7A4I - chains AB and AC of the 240 polymer chains in the assembly; structure by electron microscopy, 7.04 A resolution (low resolution: residue-level contacts below are approximate; hydrogen-bond / salt-bridge calls are withheld).

== Chain AB (and AC) ==
Molecule: Antitermination protein N, 6,7-dimethyl-8-ribityllumazine synthase
From: Escherichia virus lambda
Notes: EC 2.5.1.78; chain AC of this document is another copy of the same molecule, construct and numbering; everything in this record applies to it too
UniProtKB: chimeric construct of P03045, O66529: residues 7-23 from P03045 (REGN_LAMBD) positions 6-22 (UniProt number = residue number - 1); residues 32-101 from O66529 positions 85-154 (UniProt number = residue number + 53); residues 114-197 from O66529 positions 1-84 (UniProt number = residue number - 113)
Sequence (197 residues; numbered 1 to 197; the number before each row is that of its first residue):
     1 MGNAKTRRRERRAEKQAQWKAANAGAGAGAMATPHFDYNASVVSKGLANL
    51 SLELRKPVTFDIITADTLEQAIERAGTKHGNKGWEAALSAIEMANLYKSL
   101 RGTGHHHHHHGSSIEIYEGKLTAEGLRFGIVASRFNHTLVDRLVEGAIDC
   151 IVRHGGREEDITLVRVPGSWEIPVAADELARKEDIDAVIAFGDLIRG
Disordered / not traced: 1-38, 197 (chain AC: 1-38, 196-197)
Sequence notes: cloning artifact (1-6); linker (24-31, 102-113); engineered mutation Asn39 (Ile92 in O66529), Val42 (Glu95 in O66529), Val58 (Ile111 in O66529), Asp61 (Gly114 in O66529), Ile62 (Val115 in O66529), Tyr97 (Phe150 in O66529), Ile114 (Met1 in O66529), Glu115 (Gln2 in O66529), Thr138 (Ala25 in O66529), Asp177 (Gly64 in O66529), Phe191 (Ile78 in O66529), Asp193 (Val80 in O66529)
UniProt features mapped onto this chain:
  - active site: His35 (Proton donor)
  - binding site ((2S)-2-hydroxy-3-oxobutyl phosphate): Ala32, Thr33, Arg74
  - binding site (5-amino-6-(D-ribitylamino)uracil): Phe60, Lys82, Phe135, Asn136, Ser169 to Glu171

== How chain AB and chain AC interact ==
Pairs across the interface (16; chain AB residue first):
  Trp84(AB) - Leu121(AC)
  Glu92(AB) - Arg153(AC)
  His107(AB) - Glu158(AC)
  Glu118(AB) - Arg153(AC)
  Gly119(AB) - Arg153(AC)
  Lys120(AB) - Val152(AC)
  Lys120(AB) - Arg153(AC)
  Leu121(AB) - Arg153(AC)
  Leu121(AB) - His154(AC)
  Val152(AB) - Lys120(AC)
  Arg153(AB) - Glu92(AC)
  Arg153(AB) - Glu118(AC)
  Arg153(AB) - Gly119(AC)
  Arg153(AB) - Lys120(AC)
  Arg153(AB) - Leu121(AC)
  His154(AB) - Leu121(AC)
Other interface residues (no listed pair), chain AB (12 interface residues in all): Thr122, Gly155
Other interface residues (no listed pair), chain AC (12 interface residues in all): Trp84, Thr122, Gly155

== Overview ==
Chain AB and chain AC each contribute 12 residues to their interface. UniProt lists active-site residue
His35(AB), 3 (2S)-2-hydroxy-3-oxobutyl phosphate-binding residues and 7 residues binding
5-amino-6-(D-ribitylamino)uracil on chain AB.
Chain AB and chain AC are both Antitermination protein N, 6,7-dimethyl-8-ribityllumazine synthase (Escherichia
virus lambda); the structure, Aquifex aeolicus lumazine synthase-derived nucleocapsid variant NC-3, was
determined by electron microscopy (same publication as 7A4F, 7A4G, 7A4H and 7A4J).
